PDB entry 4ZKV | X-ray diffraction, 1.92 A resolution | chains A and B

Chain A (and B):
Protein: Histidine triad nucleotide-binding protein 1
Source organism: Homo sapiens
Notes: EC 3.-.-.-; chain B of this document is another copy of the same molecule, construct and numbering; everything in this record applies to it too
Reference sequence: P49773 (HINT1_HUMAN); numbering as in UniProt (aligned over 1-126)
Chain sequence (126 residues; each row starts with the number of its first residue):
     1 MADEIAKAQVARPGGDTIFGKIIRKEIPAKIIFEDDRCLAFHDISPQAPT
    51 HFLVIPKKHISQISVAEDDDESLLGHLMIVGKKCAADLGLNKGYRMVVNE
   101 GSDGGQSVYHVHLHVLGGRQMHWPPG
Disordered / not traced: 1-11
Swiss-Prot annotation at these positions:
  - motif: H110 to H114 (Histidine triad motif)
  - active site: H112 (Tele-AMP-histidine intermediate)
  - binding site (AMP): D43, I44, N99, G105 to S107, H112 to H114
  - modified residue: A2 (N-acetylalanine), K21 (N6-acetyllysine), K30 (N6-acetyllysine), S45 (Phosphoserine), S72 (Phosphoserine)
  - natural variant: R37 (R37P: In NMAN), H51 (H51R: In NMAN), C84 (C84R: In NMAN), G89 (G89V: In NMAN), G93 (G93D: In NMAN), H112 (H112N: In NMAN)
  - mutagenesis: F33 (F33S: Loss of SUMO-specific isopeptidase activity), E34 (E34K: Reduced SUMO-specific isopeptidase activity), C38 (C38R: No effect on SUMO-specific isopeptidase activity), D43 (D43N: Approximately 50-fold increased affinity for tryptamine adenosine phosphoramidate), I44 (I44F: Approximately 10-fold increased affinity for tryptamine adenosine phosphoramidate; I44W: Approximately 30-fold increased affinity for tryptamine adenosine phosphoramidate), H51 (H51A: No effect on affinity for 3-indolepropionic acyl-adenylate but a 13.8-fold increased affinity for tryptamine adenosine phosphoramidate monoester), K57 (K57N: Loss of SUMO-specific isopeptidase activity), V97 (V97D: Loss of dimerization. Strongly reduced adenosine 5'-monophosphoramidase activity ...), G105 (G105A: Reduces adenosine 5'-monophosphoramidase activity), S107 (S107A: Reduces adenosine 5'-monophosphoramidase activity), H110 (H110A: No significant effect on affinity for 3-indolepropionic acyl-adenylate and tryptamine adenosine phosphoramidate monoester), H114 (H114A: Nearly abolishes adenosine 5'-monophosphoramidase activity ...), 1 further mutagenesis entry in UniProt

How chain A and chain B interact:
Contacting residue pairs - 97 pairs, chain A then chain B:
  Q47(A) with W123(B); P124(B)
  I63(A) with K82(B); Y94(B); M96(B), hydrophobic
  S64(A) with K82(B); Y94(B)
  A66(A) with I79(B), hydrophobic; K82(B), hydrogen bond (backbone-side chain)
  E67(A) with I79(B)
  D68(A) with K83(B), salt bridge
  E71(A) with S72(B); G75(B); H76(B), salt bridge; I79(B)
  S72(A) with E71(B); S72(B), hydrogen bond
  L74(A) with I79(B), hydrophobic
  G75(A) with E71(B); G75(B)
  H76(A) with E71(B), salt bridge
  M78(A) with I63(B), hydrophobic; M78(B), hydrophobic; V98(B), hydrophobic
  I79(A) with E67(B); E71(B); L74(B), hydrophobic
  K82(A) with I63(B); S64(B); A66(B), hydrogen bond (side chain-backbone)
  K83(A) with D68(B), salt bridge
  K92(A) with G101(B); S102(B), hydrogen bond (backbone-backbone); D103(B), salt bridge
  G93(A) with E100(B); D103(B)
  Y94(A) with I63(B); S64(B), hydrogen bond; N99(B); E100(B), hydrogen bond (backbone-backbone); G104(B)
  R95(A) with V97(B); V98(B); N99(B), hydrogen bond; G104(B), hydrogen bond (side chain-backbone); P125(B), hydrogen bond (side chain-backbone); G126(B)
  M96(A) with I63(B), hydrophobic; M96(B); V97(B); V98(B), hydrogen bond (backbone-backbone)
  V97(A) with R95(B); M96(B); P125(B), hydrophobic
  V98(A) with M78(B), hydrophobic; R95(B); M96(B), hydrogen bond (backbone-backbone)
  N99(A) with Y94(B); R95(B), hydrogen bond; W123(B)
  E100(A) with G93(B); Y94(B), hydrogen bond (backbone-backbone)
  S102(A) with K92(B), hydrogen bond (backbone-backbone); Q120(B), hydrogen bond (backbone-side chain)
  D103(A) with K92(B), hydrogen bond (backbone-backbone); G93(B); R119(B); Q120(B), hydrogen bond (backbone-side chain); M121(B), hydrogen bond (backbone-backbone)
  G104(A) with G93(B); Y94(B); R95(B), hydrogen bond (backbone-side chain)
  H114(A) with W123(B)
  R119(A) with D103(B); G126(B), hydrogen bond (side chain-backbone)
  Q120(A) with S102(B), hydrogen bond (side chain-backbone); D103(B), hydrogen bond (side chain-backbone)
  M121(A) with D103(B), hydrogen bond (backbone-backbone); P125(B); G126(B)
  H122(A) with G126(B), hydrogen bond (backbone-backbone)
  W123(A) with Q47(B); N99(B); H114(B)
  P124(A) with Q47(B); G126(B)
  P125(A) with R95(B), hydrogen bond (backbone-side chain); V97(B), hydrophobic; P125(B); G126(B)
  G126(A) with R95(B); R119(B), hydrogen bond (backbone-side chain); M121(B); H122(B), hydrogen bond (backbone-backbone); P124(B); P125(B); G126(B)
Also at the interface, not in a pair above, chain A (42 interface residues in all): H51, G101, G105, L113, L116, G118
Also at the interface, not in a pair above, chain B (42 interface residues in all): R37, H51, G105, L116, G118

In short:
Chain A and chain B each contribute 42 residues to their interface; the contacts include 27 hydrogen bonds and
5 salt bridges. Polar pairs include D68(A)-K83(B), E71(A)-H76(B) and K92(A)-D103(B).
Both chains are Histidine triad nucleotide-binding protein 1 (Homo sapiens). Entry 4ZKV (Crystal structure of
human histidine triad nucleotide-binding protein 1 (hHINT1) refined to 1.92A at P21 space ...) was determined
by X-ray diffraction, deposited together with 4ZKL.
